Entry 8VAH (electron microscopy, 3.15 A resolution); this record covers chains B and E of the 7 polymer chains in the assembly.

[Chain B]
Protein: Polyribonucleotide nucleotidyltransferase
Organism: Escherichia coli
UniProt: C4ZSQ5 (PNP_ECOBW); residue numbers follow UniProt; this construct covers 1-711
Amino-acid sequence (711 residues; numbered 1 to 711; the number before each row is that of its first residue):
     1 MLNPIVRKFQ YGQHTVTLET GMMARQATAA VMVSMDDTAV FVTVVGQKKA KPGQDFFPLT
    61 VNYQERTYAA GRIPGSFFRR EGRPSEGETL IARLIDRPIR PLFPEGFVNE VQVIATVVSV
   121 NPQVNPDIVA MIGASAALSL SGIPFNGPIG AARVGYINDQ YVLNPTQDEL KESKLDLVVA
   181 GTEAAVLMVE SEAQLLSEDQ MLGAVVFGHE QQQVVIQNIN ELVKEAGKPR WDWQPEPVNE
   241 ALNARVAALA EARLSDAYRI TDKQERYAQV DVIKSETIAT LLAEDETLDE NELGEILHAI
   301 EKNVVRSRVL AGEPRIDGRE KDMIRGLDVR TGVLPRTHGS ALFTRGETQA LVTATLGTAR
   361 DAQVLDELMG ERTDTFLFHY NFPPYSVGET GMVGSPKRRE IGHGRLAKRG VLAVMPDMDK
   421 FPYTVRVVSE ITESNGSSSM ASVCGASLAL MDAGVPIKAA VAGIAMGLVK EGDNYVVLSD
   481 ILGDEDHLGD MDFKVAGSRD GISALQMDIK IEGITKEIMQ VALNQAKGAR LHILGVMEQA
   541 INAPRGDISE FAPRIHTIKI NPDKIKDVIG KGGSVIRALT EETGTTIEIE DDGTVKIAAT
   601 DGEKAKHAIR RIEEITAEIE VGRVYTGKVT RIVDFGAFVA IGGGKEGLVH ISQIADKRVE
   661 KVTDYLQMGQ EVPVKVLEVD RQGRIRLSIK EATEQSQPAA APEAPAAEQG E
Disordered / not traced: 696-711
UniProt features mapped onto this chain:
  - binding site (Mg(2+)): Asp486, Asp492

[Chain E]
Molecule: 4-nt RNA strand
Sequence (4 nucleotides; each row starts with the number of its first residue):
     2 ACAX
Modified positions: 8GM ([(2R,3S,4R,5R)-5-[2-azanyl-6,8-bis(oxidanylidene)-1,7-dihydropurin-9-yl]-3,4-bis(oxidanyl)oxolan-2-yl]methyl dihydrogen phosphate) at position 5

[Chain B / chain E interface]
Pairs across the interface (26):
  Phe56(B) with A2(E), base contact; C3(E), base contact
  Phe57(B) with A2(E), base contact
  Leu59(B) with A2(E), base contact
  Thr60(B) with A2(E), sugar contact
  Arg93(B) with C3(E), salt bridge to the phosphate; A4(E), salt bridge to the phosphate
  Asp96(B) with A2(E), hydrogen bond to the sugar; C3(E), phosphate contact
  Arg100(B) with A2(E), hydrogen bond to the base; C3(E), hydrogen bond to the sugar
  Phe382(B) with 8GM_5(E), base contact
  Val387(B) with 8GM_5(E), base contact
  Glu389(B) with 8GM_5(E), base contact
  Lys397(B) with A4(E), base contact; 8GM_5(E), base contact
  Arg398(B) with A2(E), hydrogen bond to the sugar; C3(E), salt bridge to the phosphate
  Arg399(B) with A4(E), phosphate contact; 8GM_5(E), salt bridge to the phosphate
  His403(B) with 8GM_5(E), salt bridge to the phosphate
  Ser434(B) with 8GM_5(E), hydrogen bond to the phosphate
  Asn435(B) with 8GM_5(E), hydrogen bond to the phosphate
  Gly436(B) with 8GM_5(E), hydrogen bond to the phosphate
  Asp486(B) with A4(E), phosphate contact; 8GM_5(E), phosphate contact
Other interface residues (no listed pair), chain B (22 interface residues in all): Pro58, Val61, Ser437, Lys494

[In short]
22 residues of chain B and 4 residues of chain E are in contact; the contacts include 7 hydrogen bonds and 5
salt bridges. Polar pairs include Arg100(B)-A2(E), Asp96(B)-A2(E) and Arg100(B)-C3(E). UniProt lists
Mg2+-binding residues Asp486(B) and Asp492(B) on chain B.
Chain B is Polyribonucleotide nucleotidyltransferase (Escherichia coli) and chain E is a 4-nt RNA strand; the
structure, E.coli PNPase in complex with single 8-oxoG RNA, was determined by electron microscopy together
with 8VAK from the same study.
